2Q6R - chains A and B; structure by X-ray diffraction, 2.41 A resolution.

Chain A (and B):
Protein: Peroxisome Proliferator-Activated Receptor gamma
Organism: Homo sapiens
Notes: fragment: Ligand binding domain; chain B of this document is another copy of the same molecule, construct and numbering; everything in this record applies to it too
Reference sequence: P37231 (PPARG_HUMAN); residues 205-477 here correspond to UniProt positions 233-505 (UniProt number = residue number + 28)
Amino-acid sequence (274 residues; numbered 204 to 477; the number before each row is that of its first residue):
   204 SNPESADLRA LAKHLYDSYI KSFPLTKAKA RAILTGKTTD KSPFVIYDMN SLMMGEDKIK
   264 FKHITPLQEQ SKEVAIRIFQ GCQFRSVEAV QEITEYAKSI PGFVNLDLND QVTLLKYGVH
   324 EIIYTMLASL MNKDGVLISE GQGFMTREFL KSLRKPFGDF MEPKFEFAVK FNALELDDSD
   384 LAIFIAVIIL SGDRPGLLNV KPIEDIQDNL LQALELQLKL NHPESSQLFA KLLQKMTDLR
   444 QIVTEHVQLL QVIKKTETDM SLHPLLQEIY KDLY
Unresolved in the structure: 204-206, 261-274, 357-360, 450-466, 477 (chain B: 204-206, 267-274, 459-463)
Construct notes: expression tag (204)
Ligand contacts: SF2 (5-chloro-1-(3-methoxybenzyl)-3-(phenylthio)-1H-indole-2-carboxylic acid): Leu255, Ile281, Gly284, Cys285, Arg288, Ile326, Met329, Leu330, Leu333, Val339, Leu340, Ile341, Ser342, Met348, Leu353, Phe363, Met364
Swiss-Prot annotation at these positions:
  - motif: Pro467 to Asp475 (9aaTAD)
  - binding site (rosiglitazone): Gln286 to Ser289, His323, His449, Tyr473
  - cross-link: Lys224 (Glycyl lysine isopeptide (Lys-Gly) (interchain with G-Cter in ubiquitin))

Chain A / chain B interface:
Pairs across the interface (36):
  Asp396(A) - Asp441(B)
  Gln410(A) - Gln437(B)  hydrogen bond
  Asp411(A) - Ser429(B)  hydrogen bond
  Asp411(A) - Gln430(B)
  Leu414(A) - Gln430(B)
  Leu414(A) - Ala433(B)  hydrophobic
  Gln415(A) - Ser429(B)
  Gln415(A) - Gln430(B)
  Glu418(A) - Glu418(B)
  Glu418(A) - Gln430(B)
  Ser429(A) - Asp411(B)  hydrogen bond
  Gln430(A) - Asp411(B)
  Gln430(A) - Leu414(B)
  Gln430(A) - Gln415(B)
  Gln430(A) - Glu418(B)  hydrogen bond
  Gln430(A) - Phe432(B)
  Phe432(A) - Gln430(B)
  Ala433(A) - Leu414(B)  hydrophobic
  Ala433(A) - Phe432(B)  hydrophobic
  Ala433(A) - Leu436(B)  hydrophobic
  Lys434(A) - Glu407(B)
  Leu436(A) - Ala433(B)  hydrophobic
  Gln437(A) - Gln410(B)  hydrogen bond
  Gln437(A) - Met439(B)
  Met439(A) - Gln437(B)
  Met439(A) - Thr440(B)
  Thr440(A) - Met439(B)  hydrogen bond (side chain-backbone)
  Thr440(A) - Thr440(B)
  Thr440(A) - Arg443(B)
  Asp441(A) - Asp396(B)
  Asp441(A) - Arg443(B)  salt bridge
  Arg443(A) - Gln444(B)
  Gln444(A) - Arg443(B)  hydrogen bond (side chain-backbone)
  Gln444(A) - Gln444(B)  hydrogen bond
  Gln444(A) - Thr447(B)  hydrogen bond
  Thr447(A) - Gln444(B)  hydrogen bond
Also at the interface, not in a pair above, chain A (21 interface residues in all): Val390, Ser394
Also at the interface, not in a pair above, chain B (20 interface residues in all): Val390

Overview:
Chain A and chain B form an interface of 21 and 20 residues respectively; the contacts include 10 hydrogen
bonds and 1 salt bridge. Among the polar pairs are Asp441(A)-Arg443(B), Gln410(A)-Gln437(B) and
Asp411(A)-Ser429(B). Chain A binds compound SF2.
Both chains are Peroxisome Proliferator-Activated Receptor gamma (Homo sapiens). Entry 2Q6R (Crystal structure
of PPAR gamma complexed with partial agonist SF147) was determined by X-ray diffraction together with 2Q59,
2Q5P, 2Q5S, 2Q61 and 2Q6S from the same study.
